Entry 3FTF (X-ray diffraction, 2.80 A resolution); this record covers chains A and D of the 3 polymer chains in the assembly.

Chain A:
Molecule: Dimethyladenosine transferase
From: Aquifex aeolicus
Notes: EC 2.1.1.-
UniProt: O67680 (KSGA_AQUAE); residues 1-248 here = UniProt positions 1-248
Chain sequence (249 residues; row label = number of the first residue in the row; numbering starts at 0):
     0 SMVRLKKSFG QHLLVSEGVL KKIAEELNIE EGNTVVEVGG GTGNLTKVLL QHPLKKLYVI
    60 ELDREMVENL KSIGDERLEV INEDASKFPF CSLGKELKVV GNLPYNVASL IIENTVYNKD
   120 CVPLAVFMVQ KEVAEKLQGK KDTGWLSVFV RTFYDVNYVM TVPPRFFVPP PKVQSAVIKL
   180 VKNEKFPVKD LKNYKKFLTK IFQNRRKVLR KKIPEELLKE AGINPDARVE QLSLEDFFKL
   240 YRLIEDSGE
Not modelled in the structure: 0, 247-248
Construct notes: expression tag (0)
Disulfides: Cys90-Cys120
Ligand contacts: S-adenosylhomocysteine (SAH): Phe8, Gly9, Gln10, His11, Leu12, Leu13, Val37, Gly38, Gly39, Gly40, Thr41, Gly42, Asn43, Ile59, Glu60, Leu61, Asp62, Met65, Glu82, Asp83, Ala84, Asn101, Pro103, Val106
From the paper describing this entry:
  - contacts within the chain: His11-Pro168 (hydrogen bond), His11-Tyr104
  - binding site for the 22-nt RNA strand: Asn105, Lys140, Gln173, Lys194, Lys195, Thr198, Lys199
  - binding site for the 22-nt RNA strand (chain D): Lys171, Val172, Gln202, Asn203, Arg204
  - binding site for S-adenosylhomocysteine: Phe8 to Leu13, Glu60, Asp83, Asn101
  - catalytic residues: Gln10, His11, Asn101, Pro103, Tyr104, Phe166 (proposed by the authors, not directly observed)
  - conformationally variable residues (loop rearrangement, order/disorder transition): Met1 to Lys6, Phe166, Pro168

Chain D:
Molecule: 22-nt RNA strand
Sequence (22 nucleotides; each row starts with the number of its first residue):
  1507 AACCGUAGGG GAACCUGCGG UU
Bound ions: K+ near G1515 (its only coordinating residue here)

How chain A and chain D interact:
Pairs across the interface (15; chain A residue first):
  Gln129(A) - A1518(D)  sugar contact
  Glu131(A) - A1518(D)  sugar contact
  Lys135(A) - G1517(D)  phosphate contact
  Lys171(A) - A1519(D)  phosphate contact
  Lys171(A) - C1520(D)  phosphate contact
  Val172(A) - A1518(D)  sugar contact
  Val172(A) - A1519(D)  sugar contact
  Lys191(A) - A1507(D)  salt bridge to the phosphate
  Phe201(A) - G1515(D)  sugar contact
  Gln202(A) - G1514(D)  hydrogen bond to the base
  Gln202(A) - G1515(D)  sugar contact
  Asn203(A) - G1514(D)  sugar contact
  Asn203(A) - G1515(D)  hydrogen bond to the sugar
  Arg204(A) - G1516(D)  phosphate contact
  Arg204(A) - G1517(D)  salt bridge to the phosphate
Also at the interface, not in a pair above, chain A (11 interface residues in all): Arg205

Overview:
11 residues of chain A face 8 of chain D across their interface, with 2 hydrogen bonds and 2 salt bridges.
Polar contacts include Gln202(A)-G1514(D), Asn203(A)-G1515(D) and Lys191(A)-A1507(D). From the paper:
catalytic residues Gln10(A), His11(A) and Asn101(A) among others; a binding site for the 22-nt RNA strand at
Asn105(A), Lys140(A) and Gln173(A) among others.
Chain A is Dimethyladenosine transferase (Aquifex aeolicus) and chain D is a 22-nt RNA strand; the structure,
Crystal structure of A. aeolicus KsgA in complex with RNA and SAH, was determined by X-ray diffraction (same
publication as 3FTC, 3FTD and 3FTE).
